PDB entry 1VIT | X-ray diffraction, 3.20 A resolution | chains H and I of the 3 polymer chains in the assembly

== Chain H ==
Name: Alpha thrombin
Organism: Bos taurus
Notes: EC 3.4.21.5
UniProt: P00735 (THRB_BOVIN); the construct lacks a stretch of the UniProt sequence and is renumbered around it, so the offset changes along the chain: 16-36 = UniProt 367-387; 37-60 = UniProt 389-412; 61-77 = UniProt 422-438; 78-97 = UniProt 440-459; 7 more segments
Chain sequence (259 residues; numbered 16 to 247 plus 28 insertion-coded residues; 1 number in that range is skipped by the numbering (no residue carries it; nothing is unmodelled there); the number before each row is that of its first residue; a row labelled like 60A-60I holds insertion residues (60A, then the next letters in order)):
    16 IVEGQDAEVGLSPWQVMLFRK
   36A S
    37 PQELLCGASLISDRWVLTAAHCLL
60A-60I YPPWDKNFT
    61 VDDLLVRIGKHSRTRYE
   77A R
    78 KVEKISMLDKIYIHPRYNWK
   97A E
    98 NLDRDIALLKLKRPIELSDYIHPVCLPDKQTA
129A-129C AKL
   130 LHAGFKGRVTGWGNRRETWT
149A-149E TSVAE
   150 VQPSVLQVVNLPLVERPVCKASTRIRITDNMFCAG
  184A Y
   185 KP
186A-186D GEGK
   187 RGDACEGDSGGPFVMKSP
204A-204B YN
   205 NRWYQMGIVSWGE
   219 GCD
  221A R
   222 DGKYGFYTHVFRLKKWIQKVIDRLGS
Disulfide bonds: Cys-42/Cys-58, Cys-168/Cys-182, Cys-191/Cys-220
Covalently attached groups: N-acetylglucosamine (NAG) linked to Asn-60G
UniProt features mapped onto this chain:
  - region: Ala-183 to Val-200 (High affinity receptor-binding region which is also known as the TP508 peptide)
  - active site (Charge relay system): His-57, Asp-102, Ser-195
  - glycosylation: Asn-60G (N-linked (GlcNAc...) asparagine)

== Chain I ==
Name: Hirudin
UniProt: P28507 (ITHG_HIRME); numbering as in UniProt (aligned over 51-65)
Chain sequence (15 residues; numbered 51 to 65; the number before each row is that of its first residue):
    51 HNDGDFEEIPEEYLQ
UniProt features mapped onto this chain:
  - region: Asp-55 to Gln-65 (Interaction with fibrinogen-binding exosite of thrombin)
  - modified residue: Tyr-63 (Sulfotyrosine)

== Chain H / chain I interface ==
Pairs across the interface (27; chain H residue first):
  Phe-34(H) / Phe-56(I)  hydrophobic
  Lys-36(H) / Tyr-63(I)
  Gln-38(H) / Asp-53(I)
  Gln-38(H) / Phe-56(I)  hydrogen bond (side chain-backbone)
  Glu-39(H) / His-51(I)
  Glu-39(H) / Asn-52(I)
  Leu-40(H) / His-51(I)  hydrogen bond (backbone-backbone)
  Leu-40(H) / Phe-56(I)
  Leu-41(H) / His-51(I)
  Trp-60D(H) / His-51(I)
  Leu-65(H) / Ile-59(I)  hydrophobic
  Leu-65(H) / Tyr-63(I)  hydrophobic
  Arg-67(H) / Ile-59(I)
  Arg-73(H) / Gly-54(I)  hydrogen bond (side chain-backbone)
  Arg-73(H) / Phe-56(I)
  Thr-74(H) / Gly-54(I)
  Thr-74(H) / Asp-55(I)
  Thr-74(H) / Phe-56(I)
  Thr-74(H) / Glu-57(I)  hydrogen bond (backbone-backbone)
  Arg-75(H) / Glu-57(I)  salt bridge
  Tyr-76(H) / Glu-57(I)  hydrogen bond (backbone-side chain)
  Tyr-76(H) / Glu-58(I)
  Tyr-76(H) / Pro-60(I)
  Ile-82(H) / Tyr-63(I)  hydrophobic
  Thr-149A(H) / Asn-52(I)  hydrogen bond
  Ser-149B(H) / Asn-52(I)
  Ser-149B(H) / Asp-53(I)  hydrogen bond (side chain-backbone)
Also at the interface, not in a pair above, chain H (19 interface residues in all): Met-32, Lys-60F, Glu-192
Also at the interface, not in a pair above, chain I (12 interface residues in all): Leu-64

== Overview ==
Chain H and chain I form an interface of 19 and 12 residues respectively, with 7 hydrogen bonds and 1 salt
bridge. Among the polar pairs are Arg-75(H)/Glu-57(I), Gln-38(H)/Phe-56(I) and Arg-73(H)/Gly-54(I). Covalently
linked N-acetylglucosamine: at Asn-60G(H). From UniProt: 3 active-site residues on chain H.
Here chain H is Alpha thrombin (Bos taurus) and chain I is Hirudin. Entry 1VIT (Thrombin:hirudin 51-65
complex) was determined by X-ray diffraction.
